6WIX - chains D and E of the 6 polymer chains in the assembly; structure by X-ray diffraction, 2.67 A resolution.

== Chain D ==
Name: 35O22 scFv heavy chain
Source organism: Homo sapiens
Notes: antibody fragment or engineered binder
Sequence (134 residues; row label = number of the first residue in the row; a row labelled like 72A-72H holds insertion residues (72A, then the next letters in order)):
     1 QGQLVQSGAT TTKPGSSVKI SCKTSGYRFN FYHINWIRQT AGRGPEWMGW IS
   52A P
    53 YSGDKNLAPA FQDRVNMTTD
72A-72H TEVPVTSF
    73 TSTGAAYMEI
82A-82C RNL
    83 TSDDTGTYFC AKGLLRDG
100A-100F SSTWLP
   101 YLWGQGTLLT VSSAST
Not modelled in the structure: 111-116
Disulfide bonds: Cys22-Cys92

== Chain E ==
Name: 35O22 scFv light chain
Source organism: Homo sapiens
Notes: antibody fragment or engineered binder
Sequence (114 residues; row label = number of the first residue in the row; note: 1 number in that range is skipped by the numbering (no residue carries it; nothing is unmodelled there); a row labelled like 27A-27C holds insertion residues (27A, then the next letters in order); numbering starts at 0):
     0 SQSVLTQSAS
    11 VSGSLGQSVT ISCTGPN
27A-27C SVC
    28 CSHKSISWYQ WPPGRAPTLI IYEDNERAPG ISPRFSGYKS YWSAYLTISD LRPEDETTYY
    88 CCSYTHNS
   95A G
    96 CVFGTGTKVS VLGQS
Not modelled in the structure: 0-2, 105-110
Disulfide bonds: Cys23-Cys88, Cys27C-Cys28, Cys89-Cys96

== How chain D and chain E interact ==
Pairs across the interface - 39 pairs, chain D then chain E:
  Ile37(D) with Trp38(E), hydrophobic
  Gln39(D) with Pro40(E); Gly41(E), hydrogen bond (side chain-backbone)
  Pro45(D) with Trp38(E), hydrophobic; Tyr87(E); Phe98(E)
  Trp47(D) with Ser95(E); Gly95A(E); Cys96(E); Phe98(E), hydrophobic
  Trp50(D) with Ser95(E), hydrogen bond (side chain-backbone)
  Asn58(D) with Ser95(E)
  Phe91(D) with Gly41(E); Arg42(E)
  Leu96(D) with Leu46(E), hydrophobic; Tyr49(E), hydrophobic
  Ser100A(D) with Glu50(E); Thr92(E); His93(E)
  Ser100B(D) with Tyr49(E); Glu50(E); Tyr91(E), hydrogen bond
  Trp100D(D) with Tyr91(E), hydrophobic; Thr92(E); His93(E), hydrogen bond (side chain-backbone); Ser95(E); Gly95A(E); Cys96(E)
  Leu100E(D) with Ser34(E); Tyr36(E); Leu46(E), hydrophobic; Tyr49(E), hydrophobic; Tyr91(E); Cys96(E), hydrophobic
  Pro100F(D) with Tyr36(E), hydrogen bond (backbone-side chain)
  Tyr101(D) with Leu46(E), hydrophobic; Pro56(E)
  Trp103(D) with Tyr36(E); Pro44(E)
Interface residues without a listed pair, chain D (18 interface residues in all): Thr89, Gly100, Gly104
Interface residues without a listed pair, chain E (22 interface residues in all): Ala43, Ala55, Asn94

== In short ==
The interface between chain D and chain E involves 18 residues on one side and 22 on the other; the contacts
include 5 hydrogen bonds. Polar pairs include Gln39(D)-Gly41(E), Trp50(D)-Ser95(E) and Pro100F(D)-Tyr36(E).
Chain D is 35O22 scFv heavy chain and chain E is 35O22 scFv light chain, both from Homo sapiens; the
structure, Crystal Structure of HIV-1 MI369 RnS-DS.SOSIP Prefusion Env Trimer in Complex with Human Antibodies
3H109L and ..., was determined by X-ray diffraction.
